PDB entry 6XL5 | electron microscopy, 2.50 A resolution | chains C and N of the 10 polymer chains in the assembly

[Chain C]
Protein: DNA-directed RNA polymerase subunit beta
From: Escherichia coli O157:H7
Notes: EC 2.7.7.6
UniProt: B7MIX3 (RPOB_ECO45); residues 1-1342 here = UniProt positions 1-1342
Amino-acid sequence (1342 residues; each row starts with the number of its first residue):
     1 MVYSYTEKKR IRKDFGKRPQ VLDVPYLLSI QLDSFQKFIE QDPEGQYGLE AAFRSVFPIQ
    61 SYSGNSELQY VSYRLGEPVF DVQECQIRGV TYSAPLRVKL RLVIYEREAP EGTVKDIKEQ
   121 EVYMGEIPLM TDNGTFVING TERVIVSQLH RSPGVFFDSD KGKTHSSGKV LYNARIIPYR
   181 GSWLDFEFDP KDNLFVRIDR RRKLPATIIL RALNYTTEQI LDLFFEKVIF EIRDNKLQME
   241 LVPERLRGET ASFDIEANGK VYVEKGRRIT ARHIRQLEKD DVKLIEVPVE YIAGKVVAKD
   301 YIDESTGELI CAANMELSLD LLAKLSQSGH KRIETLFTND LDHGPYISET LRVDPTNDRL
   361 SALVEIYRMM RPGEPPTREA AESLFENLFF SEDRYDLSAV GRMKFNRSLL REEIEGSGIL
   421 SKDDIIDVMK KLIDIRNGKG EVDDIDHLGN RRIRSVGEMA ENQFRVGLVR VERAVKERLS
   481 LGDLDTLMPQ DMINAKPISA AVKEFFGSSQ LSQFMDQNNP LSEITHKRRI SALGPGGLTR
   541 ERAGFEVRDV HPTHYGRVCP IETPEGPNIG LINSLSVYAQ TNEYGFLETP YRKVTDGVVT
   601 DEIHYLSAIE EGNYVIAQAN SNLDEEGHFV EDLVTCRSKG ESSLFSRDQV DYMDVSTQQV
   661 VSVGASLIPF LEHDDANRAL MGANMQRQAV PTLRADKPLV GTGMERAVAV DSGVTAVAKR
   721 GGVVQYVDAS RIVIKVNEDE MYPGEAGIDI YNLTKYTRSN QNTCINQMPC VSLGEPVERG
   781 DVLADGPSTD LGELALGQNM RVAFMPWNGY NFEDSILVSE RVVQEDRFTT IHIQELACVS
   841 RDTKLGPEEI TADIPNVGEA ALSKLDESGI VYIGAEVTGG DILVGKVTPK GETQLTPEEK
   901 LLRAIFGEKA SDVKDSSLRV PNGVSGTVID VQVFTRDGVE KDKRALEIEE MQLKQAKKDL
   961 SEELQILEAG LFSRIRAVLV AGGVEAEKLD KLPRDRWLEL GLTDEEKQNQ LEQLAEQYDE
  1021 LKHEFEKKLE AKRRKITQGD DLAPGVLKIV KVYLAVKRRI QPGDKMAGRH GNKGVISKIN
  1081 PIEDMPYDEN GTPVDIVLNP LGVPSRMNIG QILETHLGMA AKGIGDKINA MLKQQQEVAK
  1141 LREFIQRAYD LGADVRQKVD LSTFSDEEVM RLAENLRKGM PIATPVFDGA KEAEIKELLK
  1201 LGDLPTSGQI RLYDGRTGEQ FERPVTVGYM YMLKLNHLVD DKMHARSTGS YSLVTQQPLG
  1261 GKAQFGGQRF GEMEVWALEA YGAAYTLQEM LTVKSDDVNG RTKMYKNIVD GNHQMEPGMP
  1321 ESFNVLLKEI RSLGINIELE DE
Unresolved in the structure: 1-2
Small-molecule neighbours:
  - chapso (1N7), molecule 1: Gln46, Tyr47, Tyr179, Asp396, Ser398, Ala399, Val400, Arg452, Glu458, Glu461, Glu583, Tyr584
  - chapso (1N7), molecule 2: Gln725, Tyr726, Glu962, Gln965, Ile966, Ala969
Swiss-Prot annotation at these positions:
  - modified residue (N6-acetyllysine): Lys1022, Lys1200

[Chain N]
Molecule: synthetic non-template strand DNA
Sequence (54 nucleotides; row label = number of the first residue in the row):
    35 GCCTTGACCC TCCCCTAAGG GGAGGGTTTA GATTGTGTGC AGTCTGACGC GGCG

[Interface between chain C and chain N]
Pairs across the interface (15; chain C residue first):
  Arg151(C) with DG76(N), base contact
  Gly181(C) with DA75(N), base contact
  Trp183(C) with DA75(N), stacking on the base
  Asp199(C) with DC74(N), base contact; DA75(N), base contact
  Arg200(C) with DA75(N), base contact
  Arg201(C) with DG73(N), base contact
  Arg371(C) with DG71(N), base contact
  Ile445(C) with DG76(N), base contact
  Asp446(C) with DG76(N), hydrogen bond to the base
  Arg451(C) with DG76(N), base contact
  Arg473(C) with DT72(N), salt bridge to the phosphate
  Leu538(C) with DG76(N), base contact
  Arg542(C) with DT77(N), phosphate contact
  Val547(C) with DG76(N), base contact
Also at the interface, not in a pair above, chain C (16 interface residues in all): Ser182, Glu374
Also at the interface, not in a pair above, chain N (9 interface residues in all): DG69, DT70

[Summary]
16 residues of chain C and 9 residues of chain N are in contact, with 1 hydrogen bond, 1 salt bridge and 1
aromatic stacking contact. Among the polar pairs are Asp446(C)-DG76(N) and Arg473(C)-DT72(N). Bound to chain
C: chapso.
Chain C is DNA-directed RNA polymerase subunit beta (Escherichia coli O157:H7) and chain N is synthetic
non-template strand DNA; the structure, Cryo-EM structure of EcmrR-RNAP-promoter open complex (EcmrR-RPo), was
determined by electron microscopy (same publication as 6XL6, 6XL9, 6XLA, 6XLJ, 6XLK, 6XLL, 6XLM and 6XLN).
